PDB entry 8VDU | X-ray diffraction, 3.50 A resolution | chains B and G of the 12 polymer chains in the assembly

[Chain B]
Name: MHC class II HLA-DQ-beta-1
From: Homo sapiens
UniProt: O19707 (O19707_HUMAN); residues 1-192 here = UniProt positions 1-192
Sequence (192 residues; each row starts with the number of its first residue):
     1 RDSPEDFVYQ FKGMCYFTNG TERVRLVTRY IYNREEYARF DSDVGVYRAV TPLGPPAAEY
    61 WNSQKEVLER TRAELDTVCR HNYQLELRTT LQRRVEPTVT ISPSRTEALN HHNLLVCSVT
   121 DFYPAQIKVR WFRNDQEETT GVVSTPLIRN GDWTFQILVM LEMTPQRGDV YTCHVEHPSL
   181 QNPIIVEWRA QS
Not modelled in the structure: 1-2, 105-110, 163-166, 192
Disulfide bonds: Cys15-Cys79, Cys117-Cys173

[Chain G]
Name: MHC class II HLA-DQ-alpha chain
From: Homo sapiens
UniProt: Q30069 (Q30069_HUMAN); the construct lacks a stretch of the UniProt sequence, so the offset changes along the chain: -1 to 9 = UniProt 1-11; 10-181 = UniProt 13-184
Sequence (185 residues; row label = number of the first residue in the row; numbers below 1 keep their minus sign (Glu-1 is residue -1)):
    -1 EDIVADHVAS Y
    9A G
    10 VNLYQSYGPS GQYSHEFDGD EEFYVDLERK ETVWQLPLFR RFRRFDPQFA LTNIAVLKHN
    70 LNCVIKRSNS TAATNEVPEV TVFSKSPVTL GQPNTLICLV DNIFPPVVNI TWLSNGHSVT
   130 EGVSETSFLS KSDHSFFKIS YLTFLPSADE IYDCKVEHWG LDEPLLKHWE PES
Not modelled in the structure: -1, 158, 182
Sequence notes: engineered mutation Cys72 (Ile75 in Q30069); expression tag (182)
Disulfide bonds: Cys107-Cys163

[How chain B and chain G interact]
Pairs across the interface - 8 pairs, chain B then chain G:
  Ser104(B) - Glu179(G)
  Asn113(B) - Ile160(G)
  Leu114(B) - His177(G)
  Leu114(B) - Glu179(G)
  Val143(B) - Leu175(G)
  Glu162(B) - Ile160(G)
  Glu162(B) - Asp162(G)
  Glu162(B) - His177(G)  salt bridge
Other interface residues (no listed pair), chain B (7 interface residues in all): His112, Ser144
Other interface residues (no listed pair), chain G (7 interface residues in all): Glu172, Leu174

[In short]
Chain B and chain G each contribute 7 residues to their interface; the contacts include 1 salt bridge. Its one
salt-bridged contact is Glu162(B)-His177(G).
Chain B is MHC class II HLA-DQ-beta-1 and chain G is MHC class II HLA-DQ-alpha chain, both from Homo sapiens;
the structure, Crystal structure of hybrid insulin peptide (InsC8-15-IAPP74-80) bound to HLA-DQ8, was
determined by X-ray diffraction together with 8VCX, 8VCY, 8VD0, 8VD2 and 8VDD from the same study.
